2VP1 - chain A; structure by X-ray diffraction, 2.70 A resolution.

Chain A:
Protein: Periplasmic iron-binding protein
Organism: Synechocystis sp
UniProtKB: Q55835 (Q55835_SYNY3); residues 1-346 here = UniProt positions 1-346
Chain sequence (346 residues; row label = number of the first residue in the row):
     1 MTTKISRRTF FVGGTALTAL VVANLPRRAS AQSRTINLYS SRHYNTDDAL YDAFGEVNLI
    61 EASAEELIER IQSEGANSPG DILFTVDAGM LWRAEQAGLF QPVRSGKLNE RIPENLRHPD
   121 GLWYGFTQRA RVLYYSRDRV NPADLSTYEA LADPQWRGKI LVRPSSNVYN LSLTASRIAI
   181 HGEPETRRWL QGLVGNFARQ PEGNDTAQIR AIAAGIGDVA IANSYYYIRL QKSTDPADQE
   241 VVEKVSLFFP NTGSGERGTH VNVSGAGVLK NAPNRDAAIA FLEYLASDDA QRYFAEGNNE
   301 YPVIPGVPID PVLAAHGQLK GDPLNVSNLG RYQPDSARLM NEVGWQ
Not modelled in the structure: 1-33
Ion coordination: Fe ion: His43, Tyr44, Tyr169, Tyr225, Tyr226

In short:
His43, Tyr44, Tyr169, Tyr225 and Tyr226 form the Fe ion site.
Chain A is Periplasmic iron-binding protein (Synechocystis sp); the structure, Fe-FutA2 from Synechocystis
PCC6803, was determined by X-ray diffraction together with 2VOZ from the same study.
